Entry 8DUN (electron microscopy, 5.84 A resolution (low resolution: residue-level contacts below are approximate; hydrogen-bond / salt-bridge calls are withheld)); this record covers chains B and J of the 12 polymer chains in the assembly.

== Chain B ==
Name: Spike glycoprotein E2
From: Western equine encephalitis virus
UniProt: P13897 (POLS_WEEV); residues 14-421 here correspond to UniProt positions 330-737 (UniProt number = residue number + 316)
Chain sequence (408 residues; row label = number of the first residue in the row):
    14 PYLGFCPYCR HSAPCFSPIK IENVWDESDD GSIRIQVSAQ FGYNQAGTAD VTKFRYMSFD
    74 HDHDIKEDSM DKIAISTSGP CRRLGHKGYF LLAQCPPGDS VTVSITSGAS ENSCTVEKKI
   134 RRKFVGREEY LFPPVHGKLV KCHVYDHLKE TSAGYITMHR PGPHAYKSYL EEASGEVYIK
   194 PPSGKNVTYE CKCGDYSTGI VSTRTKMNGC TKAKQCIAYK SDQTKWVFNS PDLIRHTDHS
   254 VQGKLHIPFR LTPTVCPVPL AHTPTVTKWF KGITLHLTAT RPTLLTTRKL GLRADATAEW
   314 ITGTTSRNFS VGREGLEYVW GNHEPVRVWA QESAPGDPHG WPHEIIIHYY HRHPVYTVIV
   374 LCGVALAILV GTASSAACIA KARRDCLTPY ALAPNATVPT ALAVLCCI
Disordered / not traced: 349-421
Cystine bridges: Cys19-Cys127, Cys22-Cys28, Cys94-Cys108, Cys155-Cys269, Cys204-Cys229, Cys206-Cys223
Covalent attachments: N-acetylglucosamine (NAG) linked to Asn199, Asn321
UniProt features mapped onto this chain:
  - region: Lys394 to Asp398 (Interaction with the capsid protein), Thr401 to Ile421 (Transient transmembrane before p62-6K protein processing)
  - lipidation (S-palmitoyl cysteine): Cys399, Cys419, Cys420
  - glycosylation (N-linked (GlcNAc...) asparagine): Asn199, Asn321

== Chain J ==
Name: Spike glycoprotein E1
From: Western equine encephalitis virus
UniProt: P13897 (POLS_WEEV); residues -59 to 429 here correspond to UniProt positions 738-1226 (UniProt number = residue number + 797)
Chain sequence (489 residues; row label = number of the first residue in the row; numbers below 1 keep their minus sign (Arg-59 is residue -59)):
   -59 RPTNAETFGE TLNHLWFNNQ PFLWAQLCIP LAALVILFRC FSCCMPFLLV AGVCLGKVDA
     1 FEHATTVPNV PGIPYKALVE RAGYAPLNLE ITVVSSELTP STNKEYVTCR FHTVIPSPQV
    61 KCCGSLECKA SSKADYTCRV FGGVYPFMWG GAQCFCDSEN TQLSEAYVEF APDCTIDHAV
   121 ALKVHTAALK VGLRIVYGNT TAHLDTFVNG VTPGSSRDLK VIAGPISAAF SPFDHKVVIR
   181 KGLVYNYDFP EYGAMKPGAF GDIQASSLDA TDIVARTDIR LLKPSVKNIH VPYTQAVSGY
   241 EMWKNNSGRP LQETAPFGCK IEVEPLRASN CAYGHIPISI DIPDAAFVRS SESPTILEVS
   301 CTVADCIYSA DFGGSLTLQY KADREGHCPV HSHSTTAVLK EATTHVTAVG SITLHFSTSS
   361 PQANFIVSLC GKKTTCNAEC KPPADHIIGE PHKVDQEFQA AVSKTSWNWL LALFGGASSL
   421 IVVGLIVLV
Disordered / not traced: -59 to 0, 401-429
Cystine bridges: Cys49-Cys114, Cys63-Cys96, Cys259-Cys271, Cys301-Cys376, Cys306-Cys380, Cys328-Cys370
Covalent attachments: N-acetylglucosamine (NAG) linked to Asn245
UniProt features mapped onto this chain:
  - region: Val84 to Thr101 (E1 fusion peptide loop)
  - site (Cleavage): Ala-55, Glu-54, Ala0, Phe1
  - glycosylation (N-linked (GlcNAc...) asparagine): Asn139, Asn245, Asn270

== Interface between chain B and chain J ==
Residue-residue contacts - 18 pairs, chain B then chain J:
  Val148(B) - Val226(J)
  Val148(B) - His230(J)
  His149(B) - Leu222(J)
  His149(B) - Lys223(J)
  His149(B) - Ser225(J)
  His149(B) - Pro232(J)
  His275(B) - Asp218(J)
  His275(B) - Arg220(J)
  His275(B) - Thr234(J)
  His275(B) - Gln235(J)
  His275(B) - Ala236(J)
  Thr276(B) - Arg220(J)
  Pro277(B) - Arg220(J)
  Thr278(B) - Arg220(J)
  Thr291(B) - Gln235(J)
  Thr291(B) - Ala236(J)
  Thr291(B) - Val237(J)
  Thr317(B) - Met242(J)
Interface residues without a listed pair, chain B (10 interface residues in all): Gly150, Ala274
Interface residues without a listed pair, chain J (14 interface residues in all): Pro224

== Summary ==
10 residues of chain B face 14 of chain J across their interface. N-acetylglucosamine is covalently linked to
Asn199(B) and Asn321(B). N-acetylglucosamine is covalently linked to Asn245(J).
Here chain B is Spike glycoprotein E2 and chain J is Spike glycoprotein E1, both from Western equine
encephalitis virus. Entry 8DUN (Cryo-EM Structure of Antibody SKW11 in complex with Western Equine
Encephalitis Virus spike (local refinement from ...) was determined by electron microscopy (same publication
as 8DEE, 8DEF, 8DEQ, 8DUL, 8DWO, 8EEU and 8EEV).
